Entry 4A0W (electron microscopy, 13.90 A resolution (very low resolution: no residue pairs are listed; an interface is given only as per-side residue counts)); this record covers chains D and E of the 16 polymer chains in the assembly.

== Chain D (and E) ==
Molecule: T-complex protein 1 subunit beta
Source organism: Bos taurus
Notes: chain E of this document is another copy of the same molecule, construct and numbering; everything in this record applies to it too
UniProt: Q3ZBH0 (TCPB_BOVIN); residues 1-513 here correspond to UniProt positions 14-526 (UniProt number = residue number + 13)
Chain sequence (513 residues; each row starts with the number of its first residue):
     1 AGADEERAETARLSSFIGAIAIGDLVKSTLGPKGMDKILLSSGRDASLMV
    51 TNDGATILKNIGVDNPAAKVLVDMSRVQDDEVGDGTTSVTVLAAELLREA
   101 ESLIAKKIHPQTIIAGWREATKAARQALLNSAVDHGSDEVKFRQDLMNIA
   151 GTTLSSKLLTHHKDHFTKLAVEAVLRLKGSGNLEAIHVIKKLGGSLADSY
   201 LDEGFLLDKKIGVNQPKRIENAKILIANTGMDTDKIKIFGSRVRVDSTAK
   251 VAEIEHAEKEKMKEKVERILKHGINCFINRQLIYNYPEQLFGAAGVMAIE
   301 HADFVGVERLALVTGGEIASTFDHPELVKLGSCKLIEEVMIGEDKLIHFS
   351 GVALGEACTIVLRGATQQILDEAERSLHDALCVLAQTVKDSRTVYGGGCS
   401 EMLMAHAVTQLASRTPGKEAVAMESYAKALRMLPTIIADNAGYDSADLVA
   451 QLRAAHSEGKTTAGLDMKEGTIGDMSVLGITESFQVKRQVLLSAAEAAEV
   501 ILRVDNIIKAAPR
Curated features (UniProtKB/Swiss-Prot):
  - binding site (ADP): Gly31, Gly85, Thr86, Thr87, Ser88, Ser155, Ser156, Gly397, Glu482, Lys487
  - binding site (ATP): Gly31, Gly85, Thr86, Thr87, Glu482, Lys487
  - binding site (Mg(2+)): Asp84
  - modified residue: Ser47 (Phosphoserine), Lys141 (N6-acetyllysine), Lys168 (N6-acetyllysine), Ser247 (Phosphoserine), Thr248 (Phosphothreonine)
  - cross-link: Lys235 (Glycyl lysine isopeptide (Lys-Gly) (interchain with G-Cter in SUMO2))

== Interface between chain D and chain E ==
At this resolution (14 A) residue pairs are not listed: 23 residues of chain D and 20 of chain E lie at the interface.

== Summary ==
Chain D and chain E form an interface of 23 and 20 residues respectively. From UniProt: 10 ADP-binding
residues, 6 ATP-binding residues and Mg2+-binding residue Asp84(D) on chain D.
Both chains are T-complex protein 1 subunit beta (Bos taurus). Entry 4A0W (model built against symmetry-free
cryo-EM map of TRiC-ADP-AlFx) was determined by electron microscopy (same publication as 4A0O, 4A0V and 4A13).
